PDB entry 7FDE | electron microscopy, 3.80 A resolution | chains B and P of the 16 polymer chains in the assembly

== Chain B ==
Name: V-type proton ATPase subunit B
Source organism: Saccharomyces cerevisiae S288C
UniProt: P16140 (VATB_YEAST); residues 1-517 here = UniProt positions 1-517
Amino-acid sequence (517 residues; numbered 1 to 517; the number before each row is that of its first residue):
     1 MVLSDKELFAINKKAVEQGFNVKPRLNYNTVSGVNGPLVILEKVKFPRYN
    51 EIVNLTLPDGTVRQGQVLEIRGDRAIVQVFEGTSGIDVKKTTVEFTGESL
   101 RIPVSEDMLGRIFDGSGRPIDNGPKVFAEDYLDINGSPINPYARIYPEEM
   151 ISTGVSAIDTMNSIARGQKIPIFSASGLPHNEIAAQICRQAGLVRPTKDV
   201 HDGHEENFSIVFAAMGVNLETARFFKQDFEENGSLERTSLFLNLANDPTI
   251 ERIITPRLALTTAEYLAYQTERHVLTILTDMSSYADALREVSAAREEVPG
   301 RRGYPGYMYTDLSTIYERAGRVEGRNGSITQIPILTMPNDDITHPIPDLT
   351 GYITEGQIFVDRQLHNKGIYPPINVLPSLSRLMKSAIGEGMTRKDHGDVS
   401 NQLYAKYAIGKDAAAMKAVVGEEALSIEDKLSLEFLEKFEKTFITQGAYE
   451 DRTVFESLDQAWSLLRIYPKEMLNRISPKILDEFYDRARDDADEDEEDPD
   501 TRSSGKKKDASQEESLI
Disordered / not traced: 1-8, 197-204, 488-517
UniProt features mapped onto this chain:
  - binding site (ATP): Arg381
  - modified residue (Phosphoserine): Ser4, Ser137, Ser503, Ser504, Ser511, Ser515
  - cross-link (Glycyl lysine isopeptide (Lys-Gly)): Lys14 (interchain with G-Cter in ubiquitin), Lys508 (interchain with G-Cter in ubiquitin)

== Chain P ==
Name: Oxidation resistance protein 1
Source organism: Saccharomyces cerevisiae S288C
UniProt: Q08952 (OXR1_YEAST); residues 1-273 here = UniProt positions 1-273
Amino-acid sequence (273 residues; row label = number of the first residue in the row):
     1 MFGVKDAIFKIKRSIAGTDSSDSTAYTTASESSPQLKDSHNPFRNKTTSE
    51 RTIVEEGSLPPVRLNGYLPSTKNKLLTPEMCDEIRTLMPTRIQLYTEWNL
   101 LYSLEQHGSSLHSLYSNVAPDSKEFRRVGYVLVIKDRKNGIFGAYSNEAF
   151 HPNEHRQYTGNGECFLWKLDKVPDVNISEKEESEQEGKEGKEEGDKEERW
   201 RFSGYPYTGVNEFAIYCTSEFLSMGAGDGHYGLLCDDGLLHGVSNPCQTY
   251 GNEVLSKEGKKFSIVALEVWRVG
Disordered / not traced: 1-62, 172-200, 273
UniProt features mapped onto this chain:
  - modified residue: Met1 (N-acetylmethionine), Ser178 (Phosphoserine)

== Chain B / chain P interface ==
Pairs across the interface (10):
  Glu434(B) - Ser110(P)  hydrogen bond
  Arg466(B) - Ser109(P)  hydrogen bond (backbone-side chain)
  Ile467(B) - Gly108(P)
  Ile467(B) - Ser109(P)  hydrogen bond (backbone-backbone)
  Ile467(B) - Ser110(P)
  Tyr468(B) - Gly108(P)
  Lys470(B) - Asn73(P)  hydrogen bond
  Lys470(B) - Glu105(P)
  Tyr485(B) - Glu105(P)
  Arg487(B) - Arg137(P)
Interface residues without a listed pair, chain B (9 interface residues in all): Pro469, Asp486
Interface residues without a listed pair, chain P (10 interface residues in all): Lys72, Gln106, His112, Val265

== Overview ==
The interface between chain B and chain P involves 9 residues on one side and 10 on the other; the contacts
include 4 hydrogen bonds. Among the polar pairs are Glu434(B)-Ser110(P), Arg466(B)-Ser109(P) and
Lys470(B)-Asn73(P). Curated annotation (UniProt) lists ATP-binding residue Arg381(B) on chain B.
Chain B is V-type proton ATPase subunit B and chain P is Oxidation resistance protein 1, both from
Saccharomyces cerevisiae S288C; the structure, CryoEM Structures of Reconstituted V-ATPase, Oxr1 bound V1, was
determined by electron microscopy.
